2B1N - chains A and B; structure by X-ray diffraction, 2.40 A resolution.

# Chain A
Name: SPE31
From: Pachyrhizus erosus
Amino-acid sequence (246 residues; each row starts with the number of its first residue):
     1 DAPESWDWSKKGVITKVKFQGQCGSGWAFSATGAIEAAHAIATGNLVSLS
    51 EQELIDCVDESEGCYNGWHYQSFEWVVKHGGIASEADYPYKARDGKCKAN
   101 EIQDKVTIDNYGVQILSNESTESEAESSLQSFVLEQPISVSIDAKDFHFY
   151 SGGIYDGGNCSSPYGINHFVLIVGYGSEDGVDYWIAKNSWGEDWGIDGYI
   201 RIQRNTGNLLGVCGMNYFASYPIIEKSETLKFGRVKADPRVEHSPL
Unresolved in the structure: 1, 229-246
Disulfides: Cys23-Cys64, Cys57-Cys97, Cys160-Cys213
Covalent attachments: glycan linked to Asn159
What the authors report for this chain:
  - post-translational modification sites: Asn159
  - conformationally variable residues (order/disorder transition, side-chain flip): His148, Glu228 to Leu246

# Chain B
Name: peptide (LYS)(ALA)(SER)(VAL)(GLY)
Amino-acid sequence (5 residues; each row starts with the number of its first residue):
     1 KASVG

# Chain A / chain B interface
Pairs across the interface (24; chain A residue first):
  Phe19(A) - Gly5(B)
  Gln20(A) - Ser3(B)  hydrogen bond (side chain-backbone)
  Gln20(A) - Val4(B)
  Gln20(A) - Gly5(B)
  Gly21(A) - Gly5(B)
  Gln22(A) - Val4(B)
  Gln22(A) - Gly5(B)  hydrogen bond (side chain-backbone)
  Cys23(A) - Val4(B)
  Gly24(A) - Ala2(B)
  Gly24(A) - Ser3(B)
  Gly24(A) - Val4(B)
  Tyr65(A) - Lys1(B)
  Tyr65(A) - Ala2(B)  hydrogen bond (backbone-backbone)
  Asn66(A) - Lys1(B)
  Asn66(A) - Ala2(B)
  Ala144(A) - Ser3(B)
  His148(A) - Val4(B)  hydrogen bond (side chain-backbone)
  His148(A) - Gly5(B)
  Asn167(A) - Lys1(B)
  Asn167(A) - Ala2(B)
  Asn167(A) - Ser3(B)  hydrogen bond (backbone-backbone)
  Trp190(A) - Ser3(B)
  Trp190(A) - Val4(B)
  Trp190(A) - Gly5(B)
Other interface residues (no listed pair), chain A (15 interface residues in all): Ile166, His168, Ser189
Interface features reported in the paper:
  - residue pairs: Val4(B)-His148(A) (hydrogen bond)

# Overview
Chain A and chain B form an interface of 15 and 5 residues respectively, with 5 hydrogen bonds. Among the
polar pairs are Gln20(A)-Ser3(B), Gln22(A)-Gly5(B) and His148(A)-Val4(B). The paper describes a hydrogen bond
between Val4(B) and His148(A). From the paper: a modification site at Asn159(A); conformational variability at
His148(A) and Glu228(A).
Chain A is SPE31 (Pachyrhizus erosus) and chain B is peptide (LYS)(ALA)(SER)(VAL)(GLY); the structure, Crystal
structure of a papain-fold protein without the catalytic cysteine from seeds of Pachyrhizus erosus, was
determined by X-ray diffraction, deposited together with 2B1M.
